9G3Z - chains D and d of the 34 polymer chains in the assembly; structure by electron microscopy, 4.30 A resolution (low resolution: residue-level contacts below are approximate; hydrogen-bond / salt-bridge calls are withheld).

[Chain D]
Name: Gamma-tubulin complex component 3
From: Sus scrofa
Reference sequence: F1RN46 (F1RN46_PIG); residues 1-910 here = UniProt positions 1-910
Chain sequence (910 residues; row label = number of the first residue in the row):
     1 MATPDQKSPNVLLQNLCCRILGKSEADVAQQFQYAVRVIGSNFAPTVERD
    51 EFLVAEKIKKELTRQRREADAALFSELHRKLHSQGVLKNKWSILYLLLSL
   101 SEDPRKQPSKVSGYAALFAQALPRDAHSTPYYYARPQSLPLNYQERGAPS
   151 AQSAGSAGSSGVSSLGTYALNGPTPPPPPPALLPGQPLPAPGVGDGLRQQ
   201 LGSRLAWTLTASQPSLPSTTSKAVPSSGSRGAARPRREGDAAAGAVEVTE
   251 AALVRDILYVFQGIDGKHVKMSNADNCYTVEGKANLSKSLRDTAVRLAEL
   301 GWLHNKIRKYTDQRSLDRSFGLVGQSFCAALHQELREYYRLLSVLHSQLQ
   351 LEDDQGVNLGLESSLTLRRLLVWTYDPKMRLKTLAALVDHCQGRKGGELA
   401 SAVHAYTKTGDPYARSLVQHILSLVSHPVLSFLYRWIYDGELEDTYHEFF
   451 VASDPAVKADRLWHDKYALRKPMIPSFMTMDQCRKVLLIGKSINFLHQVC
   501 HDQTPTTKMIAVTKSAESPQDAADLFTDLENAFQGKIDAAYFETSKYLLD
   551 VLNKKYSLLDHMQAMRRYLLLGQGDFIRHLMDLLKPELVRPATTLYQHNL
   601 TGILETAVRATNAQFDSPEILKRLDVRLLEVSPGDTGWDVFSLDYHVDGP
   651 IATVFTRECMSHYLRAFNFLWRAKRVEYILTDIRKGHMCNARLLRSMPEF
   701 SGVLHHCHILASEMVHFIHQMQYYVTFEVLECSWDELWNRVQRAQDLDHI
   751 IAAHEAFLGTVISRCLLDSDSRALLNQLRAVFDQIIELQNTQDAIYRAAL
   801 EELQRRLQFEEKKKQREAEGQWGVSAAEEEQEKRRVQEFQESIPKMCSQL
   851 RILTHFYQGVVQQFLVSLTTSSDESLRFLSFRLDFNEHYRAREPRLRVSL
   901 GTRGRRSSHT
Not modelled in the structure: 1-243, 354-364, 513-522, 817-825, 895-910

[Chain d]
Name: Tubulin gamma chain
From: Sus scrofa
Reference sequence: A0A287BRH5 (A0A287BRH5_PIG); numbering as in UniProt (aligned over 1-451)
Chain sequence (451 residues; row label = number of the first residue in the row):
     1 MPREIITLQLGQCGNQIGFEFWKQLCAEHGISPEGIVEEFATEGTDRKDV
    51 FFYQADDEHYIPRAVLLDLEPRVIHSILNSPYAKLYNPENIYLSEHGGGA
   101 GNNWASGFSQGEKIHEDIFDIIDREADGSDSLEGFVLCHSIAGGTGSGLG
   151 SYLLERLNDRYPKKLVQTYSVFPNQDEMSDVVVQPYNSLLTLKRLTQNAD
   201 CVVVLDNTALNRIATDRLHIQNPSFSQINQLVSTIMSASTTTLRYPGYMN
   251 NDLIGLIASLIPTPRLHFLMTGYTPLTTDQSVASVRKTTVLDVMRRLLQP
   301 KNVMVSTGRDRQTNHCYIAILNIIQGEVDPTQVHKSLQRIRERKLANFIP
   351 WGPASIQVALSRKSPYLPSAHRVSGLMMANHTSISSLFESSCQQYDKLRK
   401 REAFLEQFRKEDIFKENFDELDRSREVVQELIDEYHAATRPDYISWGTQE
   451 Q
Not modelled in the structure: 278-286, 309-314, 442-451

[Chain D / chain d interface]
Pairs across the interface - 28 pairs, chain D then chain d:
  Leu571(D) with Gly247(d); Tyr248(d)
  Gly572(D) with Pro246(d); Gly247(d)
  Gln573(D) with Pro246(d); Gly247(d)
  Gly574(D) with Gly247(d)
  His579(D) with Met1(d)
  Arg684(D) with Ala258(d)
  Met688(D) with Pro264(d)
  Cys689(D) with Pro162(d)
  Arg692(D) with Gln197(d)
  His708(D) with Pro262(d)
  Ser712(D) with Pro262(d)
  Val715(D) with Ala258(d)
  Gln722(D) with Met249(d)
  Arg882(D) with Ala354(d); Ile356(d)
  Leu883(D) with Pro353(d); Ala354(d)
  Phe885(D) with Ala354(d)
  Asn886(D) with Phe348(d); Ile349(d); Gly352(d); Pro353(d); Ala354(d)
  His888(D) with Gly352(d); Pro353(d)
Also at the interface, not in a pair above, chain D (30 interface residues in all): Asp575, Phe576, Ala607, Ala610, Thr611, Thr681, Ala691, Ile709, His716, His719, Tyr723, Thr726
Also at the interface, not in a pair above, chain d (23 interface residues in all): Pro2, Lys163, Asn251, Ser259, Thr263, Ser355, Val358

[Summary]
Chain D and chain d form an interface of 30 and 23 residues respectively.
Here chain D is Gamma-tubulin complex component 3 and chain d is Tubulin gamma chain, both from Sus scrofa.
Entry 9G3Z (Structure of the Open gamma-Tubulin Ring Complex from Pig Brain) was determined by electron
microscopy (same publication as 9G3X, 9G3Y and 9G40).
